Entry 4MTD (X-ray diffraction, 2.50 A resolution); this record covers chains C and Z of the 6 polymer chains in the assembly.

[Chain C]
Name: Zinc uptake regulation protein
Source organism: Escherichia coli
UniProt: P0AC51 (ZUR_ECOLI); residues 1-171 here = UniProt positions 1-171
Chain sequence (171 residues; row label = number of the first residue in the row):
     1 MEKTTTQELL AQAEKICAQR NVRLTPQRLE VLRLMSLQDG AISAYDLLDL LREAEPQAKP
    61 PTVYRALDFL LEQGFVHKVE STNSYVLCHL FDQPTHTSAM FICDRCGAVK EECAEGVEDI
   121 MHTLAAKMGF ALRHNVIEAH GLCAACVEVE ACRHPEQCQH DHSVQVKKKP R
Not modelled in the structure: 1-4, 153-171
Metal / ion sites: Zn2+ site 1: His77, Cys88, His96, Glu111; Zn2+ site 2: Cys103, Cys106, Cys143, Cys146
Reported in the primary citation:
  - mutagenesis - C88S, C103S: abolished binding to znuABC operator DNA
  - mutagenesis - C103S: abolished binding to Zn2+
  - mutagenesis - C88S: decreased binding to Zn2+
  - binding site for znuABC operator DNA: Arg23, Thr25, Gln27, Arg28, Ala44 to Glu72
  - specificity-determining residues: Tyr45 (by similarity / conservation)
  - mutagenesis - D49A, R52A: unchanged binding to Zn2+
  - mutagenesis - R52A (K_d2_ = 220 nM): decreased binding to znuABC operator DNA

[Chain Z]
Molecule: znuABC operator DNA
Sequence (33 nucleotides; each row starts with the number of its first residue):
     1 TAGTCATGAA ATGTTATAAT ATCACACTTC TCA

[How chain C and chain Z interact]
Residue-residue contacts - 14 pairs, chain C then chain Z:
  Arg23(C) - DC5(Z)  phosphate contact
  Arg23(C) - DA6(Z)  sugar contact
  Thr25(C) - DA6(Z)  phosphate contact
  Thr25(C) - DT7(Z)  hydrogen bond to the phosphate
  Gln27(C) - DT7(Z)  hydrogen bond to the phosphate
  Arg28(C) - DA6(Z)  salt bridge to the phosphate
  Gln57(C) - DA9(Z)  phosphate contact
  Lys59(C) - DA9(Z)  sugar contact
  Lys59(C) - DA10(Z)  phosphate contact
  Pro61(C) - DA9(Z)  base contact
  Pro61(C) - DA10(Z)  base contact
  Arg65(C) - DT7(Z)  base contact
  Arg65(C) - DG8(Z)  hydrogen bond to the base
  Arg65(C) - DA9(Z)  base contact

[Overview]
The interface between chain C and chain Z involves 8 residues on one side and 6 on the other, with 3 hydrogen
bonds and 1 salt bridge. Polar contacts include Arg65(C)-DG8(Z), Thr25(C)-DT7(Z) and Gln27(C)-DT7(Z). The
paper reports a binding site for znuABC operator DNA at Arg23(C), Thr25(C) and Gln27(C) among others; C88S and
C103S of chain C abolish binding to znuABC operator DNA; 4 substitutions were tested in all.
Chain C is Zinc uptake regulation protein (Escherichia coli) and chain Z is znuABC operator DNA; the
structure, Zinc Uptake Regulator Complexed With Zinc AND DNA, was determined by X-ray diffraction together
with 4MTE from the same study.
